Entry 6NUE (electron microscopy, 3.30 A resolution); this record covers chains A and O of the 11 polymer chains in the assembly.

# Chain A
Protein: CRISPR system Cms protein Csm2
From: Streptococcus thermophilus
UniProtKB: A0A0A7HIX1 (CSM2_STRTR); numbering as in UniProt (aligned over 1-121)
Sequence (121 residues; numbered 1 to 121; the number before each row is that of its first residue):
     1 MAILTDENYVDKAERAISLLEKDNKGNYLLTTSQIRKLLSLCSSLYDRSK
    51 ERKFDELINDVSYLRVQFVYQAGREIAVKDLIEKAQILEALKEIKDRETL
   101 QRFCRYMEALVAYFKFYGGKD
Not modelled in the structure: 1-11, 120-121

# Chain O
Protein: CRISPR type III-associated RAMP protein Csm3
From: Streptococcus thermophilus
UniProtKB: A0A0A7HIF0 (A0A0A7HIF0_STRTR); numbering as in UniProt (aligned over 1-220)
Sequence (220 residues; row label = number of the first residue in the row):
     1 MTFAKIKFSAQIRLETGLHIGGSDAFAAIGAIDSPVIKDPITNIPIIPGS
    51 SLKGKMRTLLAKVYNEKVAEKPSDDSDILSRLFGNSKDKRFKMGRLIFRD
   101 AFLSNADELDSLGVRSYTEVKFENTIDRITAEANPRQIERAIRNSTFDFE
   151 LIYEITDENENQVEEDFKVIRDGLKLLELDYLGGSGSRGYGKVAFEKLKA
   201 TTVFGNYDVKTLNELLTAEV
Not modelled in the structure: 1, 214-220

# How chain A and chain O interact
Contacting residue pairs (12; chain A residue first):
  Arg36(A) - Gly30(O)
  Arg36(A) - Arg115(O)
  Arg36(A) - Phe122(O)
  Arg36(A) - Gln137(O)  hydrogen bond
  Lys37(A) - Arg115(O)
  Leu39(A) - Ile29(O)
  Leu41(A) - Arg115(O)
  Ser44(A) - Ser116(O)
  Asp47(A) - Asn43(O)
  Arg48(A) - Asp110(O)  salt bridge
  Lys50(A) - Ile41(O)
  Arg52(A) - Asp110(O)  salt bridge
Other interface residues (no listed pair), chain A (13 interface residues in all): Ser40, Ser43, Glu108, Val111
Other interface residues (no listed pair), chain O (12 interface residues in all): Ala27, Ala28, Tyr117

# Overview
13 residues of chain A face 12 of chain O across their interface; the contacts include 1 hydrogen bond and 2
salt bridges. Polar pairs include Arg48(A)-Asp110(O), Arg52(A)-Asp110(O) and Arg36(A)-Gln137(O).
Here chain A is CRISPR system Cms protein Csm2 and chain O is CRISPR type III-associated RAMP protein Csm3,
both from Streptococcus thermophilus. Entry 6NUE (Small conformation of apo CRISPR_Csm complex) was determined
by electron microscopy, deposited together with 6NUD.
